9QX6 - chains A and B; structure by X-ray diffraction, 1.46 A resolution.

[Chain A]
Molecule: Retinoic acid receptor RXR-alpha
From: Homo sapiens
Reference sequence: P19793 (RXRA_HUMAN); residue numbers follow UniProt; this construct covers 229-462
Amino-acid sequence (235 residues; numbered 228 to 462; the number before each row is that of its first residue):
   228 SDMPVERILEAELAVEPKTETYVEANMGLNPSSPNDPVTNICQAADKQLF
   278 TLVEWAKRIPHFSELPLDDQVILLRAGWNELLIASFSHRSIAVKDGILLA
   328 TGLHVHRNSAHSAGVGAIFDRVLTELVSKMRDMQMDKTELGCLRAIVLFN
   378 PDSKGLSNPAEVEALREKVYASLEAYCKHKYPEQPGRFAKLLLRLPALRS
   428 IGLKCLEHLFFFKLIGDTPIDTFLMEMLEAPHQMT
Disordered / not traced: 228, 244-262, 460-462
Construct notes: expression tag (228)
Residues lining bound ligands: A1JAT / A1JHO: Val265, Ile268, Ala271, Ala272, Gln275, Trp305, Asn306, Leu309, Ile310, Phe313, Arg316, Ile324, Leu326, Ala327, Val342, Ile345, Phe346, Val349, Cys432, His435, Leu436, Phe439
Curated features (UniProtKB/Swiss-Prot):
  - region: Arg348 to Gly368 (Required for nuclear export)
  - binding site (9-cis-retinoate): Arg316, Ala327
  - binding site (all-trans-retinoate): Arg316, Ala327
  - modified residue (Phosphoserine): Ser259, Ser260
  - mutagenesis: Val280 (V280A: Abolished ubiquitination and degradation by UBR5), Glu352 to Thr462 (No impact on acetylation by EP300), Met357 to Met360 (Abolishes nuclear export), Leu418 to Leu430 (Abolishes nuclear localization), Glu434 (E434N/Q/K/A: As a heterodimer with NR1H4, impairs interaction with coactivator NCOA1. Impairs transcriptional activity)

[Chain B]
Molecule: Nuclear receptor coactivator 2
Reference sequence: Q15596 (NCOA2_HUMAN); residues 472-481 here correspond to UniProt positions 687-696 (UniProt number = residue number + 215)
Amino-acid sequence (10 residues; each row starts with the number of its first residue):
   472 HKILHRLLQD

[Interface between chain A and chain B]
Contacting residue pairs - 27 pairs, chain A then chain B:
  Phe277(A) with Leu478(B), hydrophobic
  Val280(A) with Leu475(B), hydrophobic; Leu478(B); Leu479(B), hydrophobic
  Lys284(A) with Leu478(B), hydrogen bond (side chain-backbone); Leu479(B); Gln480(B), hydrogen bond (side chain-backbone)
  Leu294(A) with His476(B); Leu479(B), hydrophobic
  Gln297(A) with Leu479(B)
  Val298(A) with His472(B); Leu475(B), hydrophobic; His476(B); Leu479(B), hydrophobic
  Leu301(A) with Leu475(B), hydrophobic
  Arg302(A) with His472(B); Leu475(B)
  Thr449(A) with Ile474(B)
  Phe450(A) with Ile474(B), hydrophobic; Leu478(B), hydrophobic
  Glu453(A) with His472(B); Lys473(B), hydrogen bond (side chain-backbone); Ile474(B), hydrogen bond (side chain-backbone); Leu475(B), hydrogen bond (side chain-backbone)
  Ala457(A) with His472(B)
  Pro458(A) with His472(B)
  His459(A) with His472(B), hydrogen bond (backbone-side chain)
Also at the interface, not in a pair above, chain A (19 interface residues in all): Glu281, Phe289, Asp295, Met454, Glu456

[In short]
19 residues of chain A face 8 of chain B across their interface; the contacts include 6 hydrogen bonds. Polar
pairs include Lys284(A)-Leu478(B), Lys284(A)-Gln480(B) and Glu453(A)-Lys473(B). Bound to chain A: A1JAT /
A1JHO.
Chain A is Retinoic acid receptor RXR-alpha (Homo sapiens) and chain B is Nuclear receptor coactivator 2; the
structure, Crystal structure of RXR alpha LBD bound to a synthetic agonist FN537 and a coactivator fragment,
was determined by X-ray diffraction, deposited together with 9RMR.
